Entry 7WU3 (electron microscopy, 3.10 A resolution); this record covers chains B and C of the 5 polymer chains in the assembly.

# Chain B
Molecule: Guanine nucleotide-binding protein G(I)/G(S)/G(T) subunit beta-1
From: Homo sapiens
UniProt: P62873 (GBB1_HUMAN); residues 2-340 here = UniProt positions 2-340
Amino-acid sequence (351 residues; numbered -10 to 340; the number before each row is that of its first residue; numbers below 1 keep their minus sign (Met-10 is residue -10)):
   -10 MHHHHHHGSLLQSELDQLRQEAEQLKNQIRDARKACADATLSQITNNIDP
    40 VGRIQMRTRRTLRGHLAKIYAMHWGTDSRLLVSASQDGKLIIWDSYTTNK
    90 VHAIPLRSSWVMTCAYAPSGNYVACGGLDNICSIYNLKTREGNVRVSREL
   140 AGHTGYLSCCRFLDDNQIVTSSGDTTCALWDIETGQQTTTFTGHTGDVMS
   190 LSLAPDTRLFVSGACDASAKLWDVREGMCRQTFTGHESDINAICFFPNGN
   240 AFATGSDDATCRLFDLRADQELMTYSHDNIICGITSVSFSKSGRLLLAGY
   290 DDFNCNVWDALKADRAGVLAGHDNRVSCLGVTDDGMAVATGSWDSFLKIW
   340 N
Not modelled in the structure: -10 to 1
Differences from the reference sequence: expression tag (-10 to 1)
Swiss-Prot annotation at these positions:
  - modified residue: Ser2 (N-acetylserine), His266 (Phosphohistidine)
  - natural variant: Leu30 (L30F: In MRD42; uncertain significance), Arg52 (R52G: In MRD42), Gly64 (G64V: In MRD42), Asp76 (D76E: In MRD42; D76G: In MRD42), Gly77 (G77S: In MRD42), Lys78 (K78R: In MRD42), Ile80 (I80N: In MRD42; I80T: In MRD42), His91 (H91R: In MRD42; uncertain significance), Ala92 (A92T: In MRD42), Pro94 (P94S: In MRD42), Leu95 (L95P: In MRD42), Arg96 (R96L: In MRD42), 5 further natural variant entries in UniProt

# Chain C
Molecule: Guanine nucleotide-binding protein G(I)/G(S)/G(O) subunit gamma-2
From: Homo sapiens
UniProt: P59768 (GBG2_HUMAN); numbering as in UniProt (aligned over 1-71)
Amino-acid sequence (71 residues; each row starts with the number of its first residue):
     1 MASNNTASIAQARKLVEQLKMEANIDRIKVSKAAADLMAYCEAHAKEDPL
    51 LTPVPASENPFREKKFFCAIL
Not modelled in the structure: 1-6, 63-71
Swiss-Prot annotation at these positions:
  - modified residue: Ala2 (N-acetylalanine), Cys68 (Cysteine methyl ester)
  - lipidation: Cys68 (S-geranylgeranyl cysteine)

# How chain B and chain C interact
Pairs across the interface (81; chain B residue first):
  Leu4(B) - Ser8(C)
  Leu4(B) - Ile9(C)  hydrophobic
  Leu7(B) - Ala12(C)
  Leu7(B) - Arg13(C)
  Leu7(B) - Val16(C)  hydrophobic
  Arg8(B) - Ser8(C)
  Ala11(B) - Leu19(C)
  Leu14(B) - Val16(C)
  Leu14(B) - Leu19(C)  hydrophobic
  Leu14(B) - Lys20(C)
  Lys15(B) - Leu19(C)
  Gln17(B) - Ala23(C)
  Ile18(B) - Leu19(C)
  Ile18(B) - Ala23(C)  hydrophobic
  Ile18(B) - Arg27(C)
  Ala21(B) - Arg27(C)
  Arg22(B) - Arg27(C)
  Ala24(B) - Lys29(C)  hydrogen bond (backbone-side chain)
  Cys25(B) - Arg27(C)
  Cys25(B) - Ile28(C)
  Cys25(B) - Lys29(C)
  Cys25(B) - Val30(C)  hydrogen bond (backbone-backbone)
  Ala26(B) - Val30(C)  hydrophobic
  Asp27(B) - Lys29(C)  salt bridge
  Asp27(B) - Val30(C)
  Leu30(B) - Ala34(C)
  Ile33(B) - Ser31(C)
  Ile33(B) - Ala34(C)  hydrophobic
  Ile33(B) - Met38(C)  hydrophobic
  Thr34(B) - Met38(C)
  Val40(B) - Leu51(C)  hydrophobic
  Met45(B) - Leu50(C)  hydrophobic
  Arg48(B) - Phe61(C)
  Arg49(B) - Pro60(C)  hydrogen bond (side chain-backbone)
  Arg49(B) - Phe61(C)  hydrogen bond (side chain-backbone)
  Ser84(B) - Phe61(C)
  Tyr85(B) - Pro60(C)  hydrophobic
  Tyr85(B) - Phe61(C)  hydrophobic
  Met217(B) - Met21(C)  hydrophobic
  Cys218(B) - Gln18(C)
  Cys218(B) - Met21(C)
  Gln220(B) - Ile25(C)
  Thr221(B) - Glu22(C)  hydrogen bond
  Phe235(B) - Tyr40(C)  hydrophobic
  Phe235(B) - Cys41(C)  hydrophobic
  Pro236(B) - Tyr40(C)
  Asn237(B) - Tyr40(C)
  Ala240(B) - Leu37(C)  hydrophobic
  Leu252(B) - Leu37(C)  hydrophobic
  Asp254(B) - Ala33(C)
  Asp254(B) - Leu37(C)
  Arg256(B) - Arg27(C)
  Arg256(B) - Ile28(C)  hydrogen bond (backbone-backbone)
  Arg256(B) - Asp36(C)  salt bridge
  Ala257(B) - Arg27(C)
  Ala257(B) - Ile28(C)
  Asp258(B) - Ile25(C)
  Gln259(B) - Val30(C)
  Leu261(B) - Val30(C)  hydrophobic
  Leu261(B) - Leu37(C)  hydrophobic
  Ser279(B) - Asp48(C)  hydrogen bond
  Lys280(B) - Asp48(C)  hydrogen bond (backbone-side chain)
  Ser281(B) - Tyr40(C)
  Ser281(B) - Cys41(C)
  Ser281(B) - His44(C)
  Ser281(B) - Asp48(C)  hydrogen bond
  Ser281(B) - Leu51(C)
  Arg283(B) - Cys41(C)
  Arg283(B) - Leu51(C)
  Leu284(B) - Leu50(C)  hydrophobic
  Leu300(B) - Met38(C)  hydrophobic
  Asp323(B) - Pro49(C)
  Gly324(B) - Pro49(C)
  Gly324(B) - Leu50(C)
  Met325(B) - Pro49(C)  hydrophobic
  Met325(B) - Pro60(C)
  Ala326(B) - Phe61(C)  hydrophobic
  Ile338(B) - Phe61(C)  hydrophobic
  Asn340(B) - Leu50(C)
  Asn340(B) - Asn59(C)  hydrogen bond
  Asn340(B) - Phe61(C)
Interface residues without a listed pair, chain B (58 interface residues in all): Glu10, Ala28, Ile37, Ile43, Trp63, Ser67, Gly282, Val320
Interface residues without a listed pair, chain C (36 interface residues in all): Asp26, Ala45, Glu47, Arg62

# Summary
58 residues of chain B face 36 of chain C across their interface, with 10 hydrogen bonds and 2 salt bridges.
Polar pairs include Asp27(B)-Lys29(C), Arg256(B)-Asp36(C) and Ala24(B)-Lys29(C).
Here chain B is Guanine nucleotide-binding protein G(I)/G(S)/G(T) subunit beta-1 and chain C is Guanine
nucleotide-binding protein G(I)/G(S)/G(O) subunit gamma-2, both from Homo sapiens. Entry 7WU3 (Cryo-EM
structure of the adhesion GPCR ADGRF1 in complex with miniGs) was determined by electron microscopy together
with 7WU2, 7WU4 and 7WU5 from the same study.
